PDB entry 6J30 | electron microscopy, 4.50 A resolution (low resolution: residue-level contacts below are approximate; hydrogen-bond / salt-bridge calls are withheld) | chains l and k of the 47 polymer chains in the assembly

== Chain l ==
Name: Proteasome subunit alpha type-6
From: Saccharomyces cerevisiae S288c
Notes: EC 3.4.25.1
UniProtKB: P40302 (PSA6_YEAST); residue numbers follow UniProt; this construct covers 1-234
Chain sequence (234 residues; numbered 1 to 234; the number before each row is that of its first residue):
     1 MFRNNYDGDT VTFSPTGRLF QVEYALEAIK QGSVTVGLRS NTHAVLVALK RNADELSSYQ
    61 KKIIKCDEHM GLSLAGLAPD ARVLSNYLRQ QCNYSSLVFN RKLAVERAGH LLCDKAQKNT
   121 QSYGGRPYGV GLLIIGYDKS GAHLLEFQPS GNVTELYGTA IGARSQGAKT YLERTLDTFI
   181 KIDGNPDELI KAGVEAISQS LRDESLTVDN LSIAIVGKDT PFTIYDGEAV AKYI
Not modelled in the structure: 1-3
Curated features (UniProtKB/Swiss-Prot):
  - modified residue: Ser14 (Phosphoserine)
  - cross-link: Lys191 (Glycyl lysine isopeptide (Lys-Gly) (interchain with G-Cter in ubiquitin))

== Chain k ==
Name: Probable proteasome subunit alpha type-7
From: Saccharomyces cerevisiae S288c
Notes: EC 3.4.25.1
UniProtKB: P21242 (PSA7_YEAST); residue numbers follow UniProt; this construct covers 1-288
Chain sequence (288 residues; numbered 1 to 288; the number before each row is that of its first residue):
     1 MTSIGTGYDL SNSVFSPDGR NFQVEYAVKA VENGTTSIGI KCNDGVVFAV EKLITSKLLV
    61 PQKNVKIQVV DRHIGCVYSG LIPDGRHLVN RGREEAASFK KLYKTPIPIP AFADRLGQYV
   121 QAHTLYNSVR PFGVSTIFGG VDKNGAHLYM LEPSGSYWGY KGAATGKGRQ SAKAELEKLV
   181 DHHPEGLSAR EAVKQAAKII YLAHEDNKEK DFELEISWCS LSETNGLHKF VKGDLLQEAI
   241 DFAQKEINGD DDEDEDDSDN VMSSDDENAP VATNANATTD QEGDIHLE
Not modelled in the structure: 1-5, 249-288
Curated features (UniProtKB/Swiss-Prot):
  - modified residue: Thr2 (N-acetylthreonine)

== Interface between chain l and chain k ==
Contacting residue pairs (61; chain l residue first):
  Asn5(l) - Asp9(k)
  Asn5(l) - Leu10(k)
  Tyr6(l) - Asp9(k)
  Tyr6(l) - Gln23(k)
  Tyr6(l) - Tyr26(k)
  Thr10(l) - Arg130(k)
  Val11(l) - Asn12(k)
  Val11(l) - Asn127(k)
  Val11(l) - Ser128(k)
  Val11(l) - Arg130(k)
  Thr12(l) - Leu10(k)
  Thr12(l) - Ser11(k)
  Thr12(l) - Gln23(k)
  Phe13(l) - Gln23(k)
  Phe13(l) - Tyr26(k)
  Phe13(l) - Arg130(k)
  Phe13(l) - Pro131(k)
  Phe13(l) - Phe132(k)
  Ser14(l) - Tyr26(k)
  Pro15(l) - Tyr26(k)
  Pro15(l) - Lys29(k)
  Thr16(l) - Lys29(k)
  Thr16(l) - Asn33(k)
  Gly17(l) - Ala30(k)
  Arg39(l) - Val60(k)
  His110(l) - Arg86(k)
  Cys113(l) - Pro83(k)
  Asp114(l) - His87(k)
  Gln117(l) - Pro83(k)
  Gln117(l) - Asp84(k)
  Gln117(l) - His87(k)
  Gln117(l) - Phe132(k)
  Thr120(l) - Arg130(k)
  Gln121(l) - His87(k)
  Gln121(l) - His123(k)
  Gln121(l) - Ser128(k)
  Gln121(l) - Val129(k)
  Gln121(l) - Arg130(k)
  Gln121(l) - Phe132(k)
  Ser122(l) - Ser128(k)
  Ser122(l) - Val129(k)
  Tyr123(l) - Ser128(k)
  Ser150(l) - Pro83(k)
  Gly151(l) - Pro83(k)
  Asn152(l) - Ile82(k)
  Val153(l) - Asn64(k)
  Val153(l) - Arg86(k)
  Thr154(l) - Asn64(k)
  Glu155(l) - Leu59(k)
  Glu155(l) - Val60(k)
  Glu155(l) - Lys63(k)
  Glu155(l) - Asn64(k)
  Leu156(l) - Leu58(k)
  Leu156(l) - Leu59(k)
  Leu156(l) - Val60(k)
  Tyr157(l) - Leu58(k)
  Tyr157(l) - Val60(k)
  Gly158(l) - Leu58(k)
  Leu172(l) - Leu58(k)
  Leu176(l) - Lys57(k)
  Leu176(l) - Leu58(k)
Also at the interface, not in a pair above, chain l (34 interface residues in all): Asp9, Leu19, Lys169, Glu173
Also at the interface, not in a pair above, chain k (31 interface residues in all): Ala27, Ser56, Asn90, Tyr119

== In short ==
Chain l and chain k form an interface of 34 and 31 residues respectively.
Here chain l is Proteasome subunit alpha type-6 and chain k is Probable proteasome subunit alpha type-7, both
from Saccharomyces cerevisiae S288c. Entry 6J30 (yeast proteasome in Ub-engaged state (C2)) was determined by
electron microscopy together with 6J2N, 6J2C, 6J2Q and 6J2X from the same study.
